6N38 - chains G and A of the 11 polymer chains in the assembly; structure by electron microscopy, 3.70 A resolution.

[Chain G]
Protein: Putative type VI secretion protein
Organism: Escherichia coli O44:H18 (strain 042 / EAEC)
UniProt: D3GUX4 (D3GUX4_ECO44); residues 64-366 here correspond to UniProt positions 31-333 (UniProt number = residue number - 33)
Chain sequence (303 residues; numbered 64 to 366; the number before each row is that of its first residue):
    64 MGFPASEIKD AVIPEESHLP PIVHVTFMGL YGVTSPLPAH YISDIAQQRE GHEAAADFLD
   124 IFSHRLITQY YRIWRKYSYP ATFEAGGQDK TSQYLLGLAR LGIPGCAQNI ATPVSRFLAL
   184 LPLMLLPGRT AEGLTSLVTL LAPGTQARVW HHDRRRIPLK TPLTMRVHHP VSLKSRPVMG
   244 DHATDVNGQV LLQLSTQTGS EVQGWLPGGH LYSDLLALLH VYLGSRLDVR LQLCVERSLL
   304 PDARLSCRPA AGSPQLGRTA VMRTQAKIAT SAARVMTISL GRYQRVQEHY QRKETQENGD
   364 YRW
Disordered / not traced: 64-121, 331-335
Reported in the primary citation:
  - mutagenesis - M228R/L236R/M242R, L308R/L319R/M325R: unchanged binding to Putative type VI secretion protein

[Chain A]
Protein: Putative type VI secretion protein
Organism: Escherichia coli O44:H18 (strain 042 / EAEC)
Notes: fragment: neck and shoulder domains
UniProt: D3GU39 (D3GU39_ECO44); residues 1-316 here = UniProt positions 1-316
Chain sequence (322 residues; numbered 1 to 322; the number before each row is that of its first residue):
     1 MKIYRPLWED GAFLMPQQFQ QQAAWDVHLA DSVARMGLAH PWGVVAAEFD DSLLPLSRLN
    61 ATRLIVRFPD GTLIDTERAD NLPPVCDLST VSDRSLVDIV LALPLLNANG GNLDNGSESE
   121 RPRRWKSERV NVQELAGHEQ SEVAVLRHNL TLRMAHQENA AWLTCPVTRL VRDAQGQWCR
   181 DPRFIPPLLT LSASPSLMTE LAELLHHLQA RRQRLMSMRR ENNARLADFA VADVSLFWLL
   241 NALNSAEPVL KELLDMPYRH PELLYRELAR LAGSLLTFSL EHNVDAVPAY HHETPENVFP
   301 PLLSLLNRLL EASLPSHHHH HH
Disordered / not traced: 1, 220-231, 313-322
Sequence notes: expression tag (317-322)

[Interface between chain G and chain A]
Pairs across the interface (25; chain G residue first):
  Arg219(G) - Gln133(A)  hydrogen bond
  Arg219(G) - His138(A)  hydrogen bond (side chain-backbone)
  Arg219(G) - Gln140(A)  hydrogen bond
  Pro221(G) - His138(A)
  His245(G) - His138(A)  hydrogen bond
  Asp305(G) - Phe13(A)
  Ala306(G) - Phe13(A)
  Ala306(G) - Leu14(A)  hydrogen bond (backbone-backbone)
  Arg307(G) - Gly11(A)
  Arg307(G) - Ala12(A)
  Arg307(G) - Phe13(A)
  Arg307(G) - Leu14(A)
  Leu308(G) - Trp8(A)  hydrophobic
  Leu308(G) - Glu9(A)
  Leu308(G) - Asp10(A)
  Leu308(G) - Ala12(A)  hydrogen bond (backbone-backbone)
  Leu308(G) - Leu14(A)
  Ser309(G) - Asp10(A)
  Cys310(G) - Asp10(A)  hydrogen bond (backbone-side chain)
  Met325(G) - Leu14(A)
  Met325(G) - Met15(A)
  Met325(G) - Pro16(A)
  Met325(G) - Phe19(A)  hydrophobic
  Gln328(G) - Met15(A)
  Gln328(G) - Gln17(A)  hydrogen bond
Also at the interface, not in a pair above, chain G (12 interface residues in all): Arg326
The authors on this interface:
  - interface residues, chain G: Leu308(G), Met325(G)

[In short]
The interface between chain G and chain A involves 12 residues on one side and 14 on the other, with 8
hydrogen bonds. Among the polar pairs are Arg219(G)-Gln133(A), Arg219(G)-His138(A) and Arg219(G)-Gln140(A).
The paper reports that M228R/L236R/M242R and L308R/L319R/M325R of chain G leave binding to Putative type VI
secretion protein unchanged; interface residues Leu308(G) and Met325(G).
Chain G is Putative type VI secretion protein and chain A is Putative type VI secretion protein, both from
Escherichia coli O44:H18 (strain 042 / EAEC); the structure, Structure of the type VI secretion system
TssK-TssF-TssG baseplate subcomplex revealed by cryo-electron microscopy - full ..., was determined by
electron microscopy.
